8T6C - chains B and G of the 8 polymer chains in the assembly; structure by X-ray diffraction, 1.92 A resolution.

[Chain B]
Name: T33-18.2 : B
Organism: synthetic construct
Chain sequence (119 residues; each row starts with the number of its first residue; numbering starts at 0):
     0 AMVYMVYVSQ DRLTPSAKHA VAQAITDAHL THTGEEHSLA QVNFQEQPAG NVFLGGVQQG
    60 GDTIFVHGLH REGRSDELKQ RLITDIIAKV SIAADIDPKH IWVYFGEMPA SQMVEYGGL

[Chain G]
Name: T33-18.2 : A
Organism: synthetic construct
Chain sequence (110 residues; each row starts with the number of its first residue):
     1 MSLILVYSTF PNLLEAKLIG LKLLKKRLIA CFNAFEITSA YWEKGRIRTR REWAAIFKTT
    61 EEKEKELYEE LRKLHPYETP AIFTLKVENV LTEYMNWLRE SVGSHHHHHH
Disordered / not traced: 1, 108-110

[Interface between chain B and chain G]
Residue-residue contacts (9):
  Gln22(B) - Arg46(G)
  Asp26(B) - Arg46(G)  salt bridge
  Thr30(B) - Thr49(G)  hydrogen bond (side chain-backbone)
  His31(B) - Arg51(G)
  Glu76(B) - Arg51(G)  salt bridge
  Arg80(B) - Arg51(G)
  Asp84(B) - Thr49(G)  hydrogen bond
  Lys88(B) - Ile47(G)
  Lys88(B) - Thr49(G)  hydrogen bond
Other interface residues (no listed pair), chain G (6 interface residues in all): Arg48, Arg50

[Summary]
The interface between chain B and chain G involves 8 residues on one side and 6 on the other; the contacts
include 3 hydrogen bonds and 2 salt bridges. Polar contacts include Asp26(B)-Arg46(G), Glu76(B)-Arg51(G) and
Thr30(B)-Thr49(G).
Chain B is T33-18.2 : B and chain G is T33-18.2 : A, both from synthetic construct; the structure, Crystal
structure of T33-18.2: Deep-learning sequence design of co-assembling tetrahedron protein nanoparticles, was
determined by X-ray diffraction together with 8T6E and 8T6N from the same study.
